Entry 6X7O (X-ray diffraction, 1.55 A resolution); this record covers chain A.

# Chain A
Protein: Bifunctional methylmalonyl-CoA:ACP acyltransferase/decarboxylase
Source organism: Streptomyces atroolivaceus
UniProt: Q8GGP1 (Q8GGP1_STRAZ); numbering as in UniProt (aligned over 1-319)
Chain sequence (319 residues; row label = number of the first residue in the row):
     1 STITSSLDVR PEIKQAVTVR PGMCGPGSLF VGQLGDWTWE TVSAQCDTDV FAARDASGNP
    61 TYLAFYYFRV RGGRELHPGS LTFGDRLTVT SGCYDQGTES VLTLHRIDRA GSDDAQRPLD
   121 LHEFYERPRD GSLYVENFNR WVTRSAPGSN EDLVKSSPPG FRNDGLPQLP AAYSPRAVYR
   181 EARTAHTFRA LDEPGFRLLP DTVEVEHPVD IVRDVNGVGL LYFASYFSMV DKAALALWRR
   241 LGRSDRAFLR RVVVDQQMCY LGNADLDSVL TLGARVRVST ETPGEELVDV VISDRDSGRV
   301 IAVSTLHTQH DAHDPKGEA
Disordered / not traced: 1-9, 311-319
Construct notes: engineered mutation S1 (Met in Q8GGP1)
Small-molecule neighbours:
  - (2R)-sulfonatepropionyl-CoA (YXR): P21, W39, Y62, A64, F65, Y66, F83, R140, V142, L153, K155, N216, V218, L220, L221, Y222, F223, Y226, Y260, L261, G262, N263
  - (2R)-sulfonatepropionyl-CoA / (2S)-sulfonatepropionyl-CoA: P21, W39, Y62, L63, A64, F65, Y66, F83, R140, V142, L153, K155, N216, V218, L220, L221, Y222, F223, Y226, Y260, L261, G262, N263
  - (2S)-sulfonatepropionyl-CoA (YXS): P21, W39, Y62, L63, A64, F65, Y66, F83, R140, V142, L153, K155, N216, L220, L221, Y222, F223, Y226, Y260, L261, G262, N263

# In short
Bound to chain A: (2S)-sulfonatepropionyl-CoA, (2R)-sulfonatepropionyl-CoA and (2R)-sulfonatepropionyl-CoA /
(2S)-sulfonatepropionyl-CoA.
Chain A is Bifunctional methylmalonyl-CoA:ACP acyltransferase/decarboxylase (Streptomyces atroolivaceus); the
structure, LnmK in complex with 2-sulfonate-propionyl-CoA, was determined by X-ray diffraction together with
6X7L, 6X7M and 6X7N from the same study.
